1GKI - chains A and B of the 6 polymer chains in the assembly; structure by X-ray diffraction, 3.00 A resolution.

Chain A (and B):
Name: Conjugal transfer protein trwb
From: Escherichia coli
Notes: fragment: cytosolic, residues 71-507; chain B of this document is another copy of the same molecule, construct and numbering; everything in this record applies to it too
UniProt: Q04230 (Q04230); residue numbers follow UniProt; this construct covers 71-507
Sequence (437 residues; each row starts with the number of its first residue):
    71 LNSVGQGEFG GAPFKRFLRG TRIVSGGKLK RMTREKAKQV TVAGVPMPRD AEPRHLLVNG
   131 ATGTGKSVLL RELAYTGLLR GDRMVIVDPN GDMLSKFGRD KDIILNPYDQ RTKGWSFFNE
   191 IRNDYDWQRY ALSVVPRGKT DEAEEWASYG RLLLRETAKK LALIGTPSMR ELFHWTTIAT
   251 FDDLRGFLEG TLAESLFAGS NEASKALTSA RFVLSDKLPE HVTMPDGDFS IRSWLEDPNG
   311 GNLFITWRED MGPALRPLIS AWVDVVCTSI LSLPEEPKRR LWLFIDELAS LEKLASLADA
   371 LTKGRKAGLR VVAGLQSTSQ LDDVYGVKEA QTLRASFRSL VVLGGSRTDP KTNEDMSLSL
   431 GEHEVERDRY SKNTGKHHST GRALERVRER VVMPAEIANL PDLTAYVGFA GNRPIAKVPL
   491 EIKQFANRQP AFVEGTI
Not modelled in the structure: 71-76, 439-452, 507 (chain B: 71-72, 440-454, 505-507)
Bound ions: Mg2+: Ser137 (together with ADP)
Ligand contacts: ADP (adenosine-5'-diphosphate): Ala131, Thr132, Gly133, Thr134, Gly135, Lys136, Ser137, Val138, Arg141, Leu473, Ile492, Gln494

How chain A and chain B interact:
Pairs across the interface (91):
  Phe79(A) with Arg89(B)
  Gly80(A) with Leu88(B); Arg89(B)
  Gly81(A) with Arg89(B); Glu434(B)
  Ala82(A) with Leu88(B), hydrophobic; Glu436(B); Arg456(B)
  Ala131(A) with Arg408(B)
  Thr132(A) with Thr372(B); Arg408(B), hydrogen bond (backbone-side chain)
  Gly133(A) with Arg124(B), hydrogen bond (backbone-side chain); Arg375(B)
  Thr134(A) with Arg408(B)
  Asn160(A) with Lys376(B)
  Thr210(A) with Asp211(B)
  Trp216(A) with Glu215(B)
  Phe243(A) with Leu262(B), hydrophobic
  Thr247(A) with Ser265(B)
  Ile248(A) with Leu262(B), hydrophobic; Ser265(B), hydrogen bond (backbone-side chain)
  Ala249(A) with Ser265(B)
  Thr250(A) with Ser265(B)
  Phe251(A) with Gly269(B)
  Asn271(A) with Asn271(B), hydrogen bond
  Lys275(A) with Glu272(B)
  Thr278(A) with Ser270(B), hydrogen bond; Ala273(B)
  Arg281(A) with Ser265(B)
  Phe282(A) with Tyr219(B), hydrophobic; Leu222(B), hydrophobic; Leu266(B); Ala276(B), hydrophobic
  Ser285(A) with Leu266(B)
  Arg318(A) with Tyr195(B)
  Glu319(A) with Lys373(B); Lys376(B), salt bridge
  Asp320(A) with Tyr195(B), hydrogen bond; Arg199(B); Leu341(B); Ser342(B), hydrogen bond
  Met321(A) with Tyr195(B), hydrophobic
  Gln386(A) with Thr372(B), hydrogen bond
  Ser387(A) with Thr402(B); Ala405(B)
  Ser389(A) with Lys398(B); Gln401(B); Thr402(B), hydrogen bond
  Gln390(A) with Thr402(B)
  Asp392(A) with Lys398(B), salt bridge
  Asp393(A) with Glu399(B)
  Gly415(A) with Arg408(B)
  Ser416(A) with Ala405(B); Phe407(B), hydrogen bond (side chain-backbone); Arg408(B)
  Arg417(A) with Ser429(B); Gly478(B); Phe479(B), hydrogen bond (side chain-backbone); Gly481(B); Arg483(B)
  Thr418(A) with Arg404(B), hydrogen bond (side chain-backbone); Ala405(B); Phe407(B), hydrogen bond (side chain-backbone); Leu410(B)
  Asp419(A) with Gln401(B), hydrogen bond; Ala405(B)
  Pro420(A) with Leu428(B), hydrophobic; Ser429(B)
  Lys421(A) with Gln401(B)
  Thr422(A) with Gln401(B), hydrogen bond
  Arg437(A) with Arg456(B)
  Asp438(A) with Arg456(B)
  Glu455(A) with Arg456(B), salt bridge
  Glu459(A) with Glu434(B)
  Arg460(A) with Arg89(B), hydrogen bond (backbone-side chain)
  Val461(A) with Arg89(B), hydrogen bond (backbone-side chain)
  Val462(A) with Arg89(B)
  Met463(A) with Arg89(B); Glu432(B)
  Ala465(A) with Gly90(B); Thr91(B); Glu432(B)
  Glu466(A) with Arg89(B), salt bridge
  Ala468(A) with Gly481(B)
  Asn469(A) with Gly90(B), hydrogen bond (side chain-backbone); Thr91(B); Gly481(B); Asn482(B), hydrogen bond (backbone-backbone)
  Leu470(A) with Gly481(B)
  Asp472(A) with Arg124(B), salt bridge; Arg408(B), salt bridge
Also at the interface, not in a pair above, chain A (63 interface residues in all): Pro83, Lys209, Glu212, Ser274, Thr388, Val397, Gly414, Pro471
Also at the interface, not in a pair above, chain B (57 interface residues in all): Arg86, Leu127, Glu264, Phe267, Ala268, Leu371, Ser406, Ser409, His433, Arg458, Ala480

Overview:
63 residues of chain A and 57 residues of chain B are in contact; the contacts include 19 hydrogen bonds and 6
salt bridges. Polar pairs include Glu319(A)-Lys376(B), Asp392(A)-Lys398(B) and Glu455(A)-Arg456(B). Ligands of
chain A: ADP.
Both chains are Conjugal transfer protein trwb (Escherichia coli). Entry 1GKI (Plasmid coupling protein TrwB
in complex with ADP and Mg2+) was determined by X-ray diffraction (same publication as 1GL6, 1GL7, 1E9R and
1E9S).
